Entry 6S8D (electron microscopy, 3.49 A resolution); this record covers chains D and E of the 12 polymer chains in the assembly.

[Chain D]
Protein: Envelope glycoprotein
From: Ebola virus
UniProtKB: A0A0U3BWW0 (A0A0U3BWW0_9MONO); numbering as in UniProt (aligned over 502-632)
Chain sequence (168 residues; numbered 502 to 669; the number before each row is that of its first residue):
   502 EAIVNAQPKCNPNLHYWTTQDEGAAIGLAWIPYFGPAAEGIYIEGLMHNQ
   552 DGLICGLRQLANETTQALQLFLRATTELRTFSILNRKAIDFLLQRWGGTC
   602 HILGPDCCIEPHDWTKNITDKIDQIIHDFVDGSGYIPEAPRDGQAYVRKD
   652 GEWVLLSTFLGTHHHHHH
Unresolved in the structure: 502, 613-669
Sequence notes: expression tag (633-669)
Disulfides: Cys511-Cys556, Cys601-Cys608
Glycans and other covalent adducts: N-acetylglucosamine (NAG) linked to Asn563

[Chain E]
Protein: Envelope glycoprotein
From: Ebola virus
UniProtKB: A0A0U3BWW0 (A0A0U3BWW0_9MONO); residue numbers follow UniProt; this construct covers 32-334
Chain sequence (323 residues; row label = number of the first residue in the row):
    28 ETGRSIPLGVIHNSALQVSDVDKLVCRDKLSSTNQLRSVGLNLEGNGVAT
    78 DVPSATKRWGFRSGVPPKVVNYEAGEWAENCYNLEIKKPDGSECLPAAPD
   128 GIRGFPRCRYVHKVSGTGPCAGDFAFHKEGAFFLYDRLASTVIYRGTTFA
   178 EGVVAFLILPQAKKDFFSSHPLREPVNATEDPSSGYYSTTIRYQATGFGT
   228 NETEYLFEVDNLTYVQLESRFTPQFLLQLNETIYTSGKRSNTTGKLIWKV
   278 NPEIDTTIGEWAFWETKKNLTRKIRSEELSFTVVSTHHQDTGEESASSGK
   328 LGLITNTIAGVAGLITGGRRTRR
Unresolved in the structure: 28-31, 195-212, 236-350
Sequence notes: expression tag (28-31, 335-350); conflict Ala42 (Thr in A0A0U3BWW0), Val310 (Ala in A0A0U3BWW0), Thr313 (Asn in A0A0U3BWW0), His314 (Arg in A0A0U3BWW0), His315 (Ala in A0A0U3BWW0), Gln316 (Lys in A0A0U3BWW0), Asp317 (Asn in A0A0U3BWW0), Thr318 (Ile in A0A0U3BWW0), Gly319 (Ser in A0A0U3BWW0), Glu320 (Gly in A0A0U3BWW0), Glu321 (Gln in A0A0U3BWW0), Ala323 (Pro in A0A0U3BWW0), Ser324 (Ala in A0A0U3BWW0), Ser325 (Arg in A0A0U3BWW0), Gly326 (Thr in A0A0U3BWW0), Lys327 (Ser in A0A0U3BWW0), Leu328 (Ser in A0A0U3BWW0), Gly329 (Asp in A0A0U3BWW0), Leu330 (Pro in A0A0U3BWW0), Ile331 (Gly in A0A0U3BWW0)
Disulfides: Cys108-Cys135, Cys121-Cys147

[Interface between chain D and chain E]
Pairs across the interface - 17 pairs, chain D then chain E:
  Trp531(D) - Glu156(E)
  Trp531(D) - Gly157(E)
  Ile532(D) - His154(E)
  Ile532(D) - Lys155(E)
  Ile532(D) - Gly157(E)
  Pro533(D) - Arg89(E)  hydrogen bond (backbone-side chain)
  Pro533(D) - Val92(E)
  Pro533(D) - Phe153(E)  hydrophobic
  Tyr534(D) - Gly87(E)
  Tyr534(D) - Phe88(E)
  Tyr534(D) - Arg89(E)  hydrogen bond (backbone-side chain)
  Tyr534(D) - Phe153(E)  hydrophobic
  Phe535(D) - Arg89(E)
  Phe535(D) - Lys155(E)
  Gly536(D) - Arg89(E)  hydrogen bond (backbone-side chain)
  Ala538(D) - Arg89(E)
  Ala539(D) - Gly91(E)  hydrogen bond (backbone-backbone)
Interface residues without a listed pair, chain D (10 interface residues in all): Glu523, Pro537
Interface residues without a listed pair, chain E (12 interface residues in all): Ser32, Pro93

[Overview]
10 residues of chain D face 12 of chain E across their interface; the contacts include 4 hydrogen bonds. Polar
pairs include Pro533(D)-Arg89(E), Tyr534(D)-Arg89(E) and Gly536(D)-Arg89(E). N-acetylglucosamine is covalently
linked to Asn563(D).
Chain D is Envelope glycoprotein and chain E is Envelope glycoprotein, both from Ebola virus; the structure,
Structure of ZEBOV GP in complex with 1T0227 antibody, was determined by electron microscopy together with
6S8J from the same study.
